PDB entry 7WS9 | electron microscopy, 2.90 A resolution | chains A and C of the 4 polymer chains in the assembly

== Chain A (and C) ==
Molecule: Spike glycoprotein
Source organism: Severe acute respiratory syndrome coronavirus 2
Notes: chain C of this document is another copy of the same molecule, construct and numbering; everything in this record applies to it too
UniProt: P0DTC2 (SPIKE_SARS2); aligned to UniProt positions 1-1208 over residues 1-1208
Sequence (1205 residues; row label = number of the first residue in the row; note: 5 numbers in that range are skipped by the numbering (no residue carries them; nothing is unmodelled there); a row labelled like 214A-214B holds insertion residues (214A, then the next letters in order)):
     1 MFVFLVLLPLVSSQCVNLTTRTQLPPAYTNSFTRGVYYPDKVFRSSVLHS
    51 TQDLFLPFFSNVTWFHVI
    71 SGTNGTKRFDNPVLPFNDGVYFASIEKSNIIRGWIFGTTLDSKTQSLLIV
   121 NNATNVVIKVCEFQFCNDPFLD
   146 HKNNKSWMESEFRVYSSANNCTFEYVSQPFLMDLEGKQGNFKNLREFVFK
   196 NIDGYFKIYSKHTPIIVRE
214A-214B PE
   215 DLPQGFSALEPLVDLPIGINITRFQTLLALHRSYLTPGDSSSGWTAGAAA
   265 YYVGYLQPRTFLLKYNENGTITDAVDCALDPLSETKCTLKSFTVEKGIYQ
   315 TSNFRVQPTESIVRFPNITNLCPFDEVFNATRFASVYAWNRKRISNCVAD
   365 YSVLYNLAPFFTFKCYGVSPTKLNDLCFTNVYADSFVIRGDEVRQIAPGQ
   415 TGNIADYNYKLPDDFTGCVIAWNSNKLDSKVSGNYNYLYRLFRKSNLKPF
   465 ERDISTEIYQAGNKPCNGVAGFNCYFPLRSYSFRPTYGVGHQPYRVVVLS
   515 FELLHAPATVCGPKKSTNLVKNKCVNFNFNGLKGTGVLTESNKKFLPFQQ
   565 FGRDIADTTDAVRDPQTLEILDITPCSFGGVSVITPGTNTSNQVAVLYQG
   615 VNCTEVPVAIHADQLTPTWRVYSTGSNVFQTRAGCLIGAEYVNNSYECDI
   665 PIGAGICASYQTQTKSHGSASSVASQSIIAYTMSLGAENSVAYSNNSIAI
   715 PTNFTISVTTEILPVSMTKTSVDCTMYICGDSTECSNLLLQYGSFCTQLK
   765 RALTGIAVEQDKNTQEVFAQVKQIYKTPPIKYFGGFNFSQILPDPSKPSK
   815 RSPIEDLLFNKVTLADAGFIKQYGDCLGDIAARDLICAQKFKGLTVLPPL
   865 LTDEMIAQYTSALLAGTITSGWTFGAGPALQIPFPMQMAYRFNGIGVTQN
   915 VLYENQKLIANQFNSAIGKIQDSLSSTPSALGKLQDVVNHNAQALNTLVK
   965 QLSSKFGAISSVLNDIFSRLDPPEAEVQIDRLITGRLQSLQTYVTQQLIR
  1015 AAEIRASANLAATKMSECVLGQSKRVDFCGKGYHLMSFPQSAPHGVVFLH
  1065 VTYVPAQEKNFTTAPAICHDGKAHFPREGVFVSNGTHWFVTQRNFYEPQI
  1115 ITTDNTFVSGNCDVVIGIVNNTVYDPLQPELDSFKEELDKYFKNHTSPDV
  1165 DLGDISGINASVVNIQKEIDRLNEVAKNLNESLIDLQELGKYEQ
Disordered / not traced: 1-13, 71-76, 146-152, 177-184, 211-214, 214A-214B, 248-256, 621-640, 676-690, 828-855, 1148-1208
Construct notes: variant Val67 (Ala in P0DTC2), Ile95 (Thr in P0DTC2), Asp142 (Gly in P0DTC2), Ile211 (Leu212 in P0DTC2), Asp339 (Gly in P0DTC2), Leu371 (Ser in P0DTC2), Pro373 (Ser in P0DTC2), Phe375 (Ser in P0DTC2), Asn417 (Lys in P0DTC2), Lys440 (Asn in P0DTC2), Ser446 (Gly in P0DTC2), Asn477 (Ser in P0DTC2), Lys478 (Thr in P0DTC2), Ala484 (Glu in P0DTC2), Arg493 (Gln in P0DTC2), Ser496 (Gly in P0DTC2), Arg498 (Gln in P0DTC2), Tyr501 (Asn in P0DTC2), His505 (Tyr in P0DTC2), Lys547 (Thr in P0DTC2), Gly614 (Asp in P0DTC2), Tyr655 (His in P0DTC2), Lys679 (Asn in P0DTC2), His681 (Pro in P0DTC2), Lys764 (Asn in P0DTC2), Tyr796 (Asp in P0DTC2), His954 (Gln in P0DTC2), Lys969 (Asn in P0DTC2), Phe981 (Leu in P0DTC2); insertion (214, 214A-214B); engineered mutation Gly682 (Arg in P0DTC2), Ser683 (Arg in P0DTC2), Ser685 (Arg in P0DTC2), Pro817 (Phe in P0DTC2), Lys856 (Asn in P0DTC2), Pro892 (Ala in P0DTC2), Pro899 (Ala in P0DTC2), Pro942 (Ala in P0DTC2), Pro986 (Lys in P0DTC2), Pro987 (Val in P0DTC2)
Curated features (UniProtKB/Swiss-Prot):
  - region: Asn280 to Cys301 (Putative superantigen), Arg403 to Asp405 (Integrin-binding motif), Asn448 to Phe456 (Immunodominant HLA epitope recognized by the CD8+), Ser816 to Tyr837 (Fusion peptide 1), Lys835 to Phe855 (Fusion peptide 2), Asp1163 to Glu1202 (Heptad repeat 2)
  - site: Arg815, Ser816 (Cleavage)
  - glycosylation: Asn17 (N-linked (GlcNAc...) (complex) asparagine), Asn61 (N-linked (GlcNAc...) (hybrid) asparagine), Asn74 (N-linked (GlcNAc...) (complex) asparagine), Asn122 (N-linked (GlcNAc...) (hybrid) asparagine), Asn149 (N-linked (GlcNAc...) (complex) asparagine), Asn165 (N-linked (GlcNAc...) (complex) asparagine), Asn234 (N-linked (GlcNAc...) (high mannose) asparagine), Asn282 (N-linked (GlcNAc...) (complex) asparagine), Thr323 (O-linked (GalNAc) threonine), Ser325 (O-linked (HexNAc...) serine), Asn331 (N-linked (GlcNAc...) (complex) asparagine), Asn343 (N-linked (GlcNAc...) (complex) asparagine), Asn603 (N-linked (GlcNAc...) (hybrid) asparagine), Asn616 (N-linked (GlcNAc...) (complex) asparagine), Asn657 (N-linked (GlcNAc...) (complex) asparagine), Thr676 (O-linked (GlcNAc...) threonine), Thr678 (O-linked (GlcNAc...) threonine), Asn709 (N-linked (GlcNAc...) (high mannose) asparagine), Asn717 (N-linked (GlcNAc...) (hybrid) asparagine), Asn801 (N-linked (GlcNAc...) (hybrid) asparagine) and 6 more in UniProt
Disulfide bonds: Cys15-Cys136, Cys131-Cys166, Cys291-Cys301, Cys336-Cys361, Cys379-Cys432, Cys480-Cys488, Cys538-Cys590, Cys617-Cys649, Cys662-Cys671, Cys738-Cys760, Cys743-Cys749, Cys1032-Cys1043, Cys1082-Cys1126
Glycans and other covalent adducts: N-acetylglucosamine (NAG) linked to Asn61, Asn282, Asn709, Asn717, Asn801, Asn1098, Asn1134

== Interface between chain A and chain C ==
Contacting residue pairs (160):
  Lys41(A) with Ala520(C); Pro521(C); Phe562(C); Gln563(C); Gln564(C)
  Val42(A) with His519(C); Gln563(C); Phe565(C); Arg567(C)
  Phe43(A) with Lys557(C); Phe559(C), hydrophobic; Gln563(C); Phe565(C), hydrogen bond (backbone-backbone); Gly566(C); Arg567(C), hydrogen bond (backbone-backbone)
  Arg44(A) with Asp571(C), salt bridge
  Asp198(A) with Phe464(C)
  Tyr200(A) with Tyr396(C); Glu516(C), hydrogen bond
  Pro225(A) with Phe562(C)
  Pro230(A) with Tyr396(C)
  Tyr369(A) with Leu455(C); Phe456(C), hydrophobic
  Asn370(A) with Phe486(C); Asn487(C); Tyr489(C), hydrogen bond (backbone-side chain)
  Lys378(A) with Tyr501(C), hydrogen bond; His505(C), hydrogen bond
  Cys379(A) with His505(C)
  Tyr380(A) with His505(C)
  Gly381(A) with Asp405(C)
  Ser383(A) with Asn417(C), hydrogen bond
  Lys386(A) with Gln409(C); Gly416(C)
  Gln414(A) with Thr500(C), hydrogen bond (side chain-backbone)
  Ser735(A) with Gln314(C)
  Asp737(A) with Asn317(C); Arg319(C), salt bridge
  Met740(A) with Phe592(C), hydrophobic
  Asp745(A) with Gly548(C); Thr549(C), hydrogen bond (side chain-backbone)
  Gln755(A) with Ser968(C), hydrogen bond (backbone-side chain); Lys969(C); Phe970(C), hydrogen bond (backbone-backbone)
  Tyr756(A) with Gln965(C), hydrogen bond (backbone-side chain); Ser968(C); Phe970(C)
  Gly757(A) with Gln965(C); Ser968(C), hydrogen bond (backbone-side chain)
  Ser758(A) with Gln965(C), hydrogen bond
  Phe759(A) with Gln965(C); Ser1003(C)
  Gln762(A) with Thr961(C); Gln965(C), hydrogen bond
  Lys764(A) with Gln314(C)
  Arg765(A) with Gln957(C)
  Lys786(A) with Gly700(C); Ala701(C)
  Gln787(A) with Ala701(C); Asn703(C)
  Ile788(A) with Leu699(C), hydrophobic; Gly700(C); Ala701(C), hydrogen bond (backbone-backbone); Glu702(C); Asn703(C), hydrogen bond (backbone-backbone)
  Tyr789(A) with Asn703(C); Val705(C), hydrophobic
  Lys790(A) with Glu702(C); Asn703(C), hydrogen bond (backbone-backbone)
  Pro792(A) with Tyr707(C), hydrophobic
  Tyr796(A) with Tyr707(C)
  Phe797(A) with Tyr707(C)
  Lys856(A) with Asp568(C), salt bridge; Ala570(C); Thr572(C); Phe592(C)
  Gly857(A) with Phe592(C)
  Pro862(A) with Ala647(C), hydrophobic
  Pro863(A) with Ala668(C), hydrogen bond (backbone-backbone)
  Leu864(A) with Pro665(C), hydrophobic; Ala668(C); Gly669(C), hydrogen bond (backbone-backbone)
  Leu865(A) with Met697(C), hydrophobic
  Thr866(A) with Ala668(C)
  Met869(A) with Gly669(C); Thr696(C); Met697(C); Leu699(C)
  Gln872(A) with Leu699(C)
  Tyr873(A) with Leu699(C)
  Thr883(A) with Val705(C); Tyr707(C)
  Gly889(A) with Lys1045(C)
  Ala890(A) with Gly1046(C); Tyr1047(C)
  Pro892(A) with Pro1069(C); Glu1072(C)
  Leu894(A) with Ala713(C); Pro715(C), hydrophobic; Glu1072(C)
  Gln895(A) with Val705(C); Ala706(C); Ser711(C), hydrogen bond; Ile712(C); Ala713(C), hydrogen bond (backbone-backbone); Asn1074(C), hydrogen bond
  Ile896(A) with Tyr707(C); Ser711(C); Ile712(C), hydrophobic
  Pro897(A) with Tyr707(C), hydrophobic; Ser708(C); Asn709(C); Ser711(C)
  Phe898(A) with Tyr707(C), hydrogen bond (backbone-side chain)
  Met900(A) with Thr1077(C), hydrogen bond; Val1094(C), hydrophobic
  Tyr904(A) with Val1094(C); Arg1107(C)
  Asn907(A) with Arg1107(C)
  Gln913(A) with Pro1090(C); Arg1107(C)
  Asn914(A) with Phe1089(C); Phe1121(C); Ser1123(C), hydrogen bond
  Tyr917(A) with Pro1079(C), hydrophobic; Phe1089(C), hydrophobic
  Glu918(A) with Ser1123(C); Val1128(C)
  Gln920(A) with Ile1130(C)
  Val963(A) with Ala570(C)
  Lys964(A) with Ile569(C)
  Ser967(A) with Ala570(C); Asp571(C)
  Asn978(A) with Lys547(C), hydrogen bond (side chain-backbone); Gly548(C)
  Ser982(A) with Lys386(C); Leu390(C)
  Arg983(A) with Gly381(C), hydrogen bond (side chain-backbone); Val382(C); Ser383(C), hydrogen bond (backbone-backbone); Lys386(C); Leu390(C); Leu517(C)
  Leu984(A) with Gly381(C); Ser383(C); Lys386(C)
  Asp985(A) with Ser383(C), hydrogen bond
  Asp994(A) with Arg995(C)
  Gln1005(A) with Thr1006(C)
  Leu1012(A) with Gln1010(C); Ile1013(C), hydrophobic
  Ile1013(A) with Ile1013(C), hydrophobic
  Arg1019(A) with Glu1017(C), salt bridge
  Ser1030(A) with Val1040(C)
  Glu1031(A) with Arg1039(C), salt bridge; Val1040(C)
  Arg1039(A) with Arg1039(C)
  Leu1141(A) with Leu1141(C), hydrophobic
  Glu1144(A) with Leu1141(C); Leu1145(C)
Interface residues without a listed pair, chain A (100 interface residues in all): Tyr38, Asp40, Val47, Glu224, Asn282, Gly283, Leu371, Thr385, Gln784, Trp886, Ala893, Thr912, Leu966, Phe981, Thr1009, Thr1027, Gly1035, Glu1111
Interface residues without a listed pair, chain C (120 interface residues in all): Thr315, Pro384, Arg403, Thr415, Pro463, Ala475, Arg493, Ser496, Gly545, Lys558, Leu560, Arg646, Ile666, Gly667, Ile670, Cys671, Ser704, Asn710, Gly971, Thr1009, Asp1041, Val1068, Gly1124, Val1129

== Summary ==
The interface between chain A and chain C involves 100 residues on one side and 120 on the other, with 30
hydrogen bonds and 5 salt bridges. Polar pairs include Arg44(A)-Asp571(C), Asp737(A)-Arg319(C) and
Lys856(A)-Asp568(C).
Both chains are Spike glycoprotein (Severe acute respiratory syndrome coronavirus 2). Entry 7WS9 (Structures
of Omicron Spike complexes illuminate broad-spectrum neutralizing antibody development) was determined by
electron microscopy, deposited together with 7WS0, 7WS1, 7WS2, 7WS3, 7WS4, 7WS5 and 4 further entries.
